PDB entry 2WG1 | X-ray diffraction, 2.20 A resolution | chain A

Chain A:
Protein: Acetylcholinesterase
Organism: Torpedo californica
Notes: EC 3.1.1.7
Reference sequence: P04058 (ACES_TORCA); residues 1-537 here correspond to UniProt positions 22-558 (UniProt number = residue number + 21)
Amino-acid sequence (537 residues; numbered 1 to 537; the number before each row is that of its first residue):
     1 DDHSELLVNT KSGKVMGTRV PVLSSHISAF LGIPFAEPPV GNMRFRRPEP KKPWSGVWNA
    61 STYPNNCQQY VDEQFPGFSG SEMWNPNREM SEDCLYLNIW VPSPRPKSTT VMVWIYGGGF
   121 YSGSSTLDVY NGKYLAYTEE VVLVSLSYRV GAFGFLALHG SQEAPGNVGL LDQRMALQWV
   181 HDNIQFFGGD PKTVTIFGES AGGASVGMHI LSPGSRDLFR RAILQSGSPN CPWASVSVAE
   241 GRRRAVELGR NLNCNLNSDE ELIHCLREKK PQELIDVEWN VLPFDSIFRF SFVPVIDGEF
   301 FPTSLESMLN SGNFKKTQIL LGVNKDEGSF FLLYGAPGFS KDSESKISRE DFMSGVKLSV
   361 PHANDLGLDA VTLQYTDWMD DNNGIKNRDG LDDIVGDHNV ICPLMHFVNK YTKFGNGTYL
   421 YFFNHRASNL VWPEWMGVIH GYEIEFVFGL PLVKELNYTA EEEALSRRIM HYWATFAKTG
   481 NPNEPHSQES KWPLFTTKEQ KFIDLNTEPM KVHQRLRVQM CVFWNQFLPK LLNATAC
Disordered / not traced: 1-3, 536-537
UniProt features mapped onto this chain:
  - active site: Ser200 (Acyl-ester intermediate), Glu327 (Charge relay system), His440 (Charge relay system)
  - glycosylation (N-linked (GlcNAc...) asparagine): Asn59, Asn416, Asn457, Asn533
Disulfides: Cys67-Cys94, Cys254-Cys265, Cys402-Cys521
Covalent attachments: glycan linked to Asn59; methylphosphonic acid ester group (GB) linked to Ser200; N-acetylglucosamine (NAG) linked to Asn416
Residues lining bound ligands:
  - FP1 (N-hydroxy-1-(1-methylpyridin-2(1H)-ylidene)methanamine): Trp84, Gly117, Gly118, Tyr130, Glu199, Phe330, Ile439, His440, Gly441, Tyr442
  - methylphosphonic acid ester group (GB): Gly117, Gly118, Gly119, Ala201, Trp233, Phe288, Phe290, Phe331, His440

In short:
Bound to chain A: compound FP1. N-acetylglucosamine is covalently linked to Asn416. Methylphosphonic acid
ester group is covalently linked to Ser200. From UniProt: 3 active-site residues.
Chain A is Acetylcholinesterase (Torpedo californica); the structure, Ternary complex of the aged conjugate of
torpedo californica aceylcholinesterase with soman and 2-pam, was determined by X-ray diffraction, deposited
together with 2WG2, 2WFZ and 2WG0.
